PDB entry 8EOE | electron microscopy, 3.20 A resolution | chains C and T of the 9 polymer chains in the assembly

Chain C:
Molecule: DNA-directed RNA polymerase subunit beta
Organism: Mycobacterium tuberculosis H37Rv
Notes: EC 2.7.7.6
Reference sequence: P9WGY9 (RPOB_MYCTU); residue numbers follow UniProt; this construct covers 1-1178
Chain sequence (1178 residues; numbered 1 to 1178; the number before each row is that of its first residue):
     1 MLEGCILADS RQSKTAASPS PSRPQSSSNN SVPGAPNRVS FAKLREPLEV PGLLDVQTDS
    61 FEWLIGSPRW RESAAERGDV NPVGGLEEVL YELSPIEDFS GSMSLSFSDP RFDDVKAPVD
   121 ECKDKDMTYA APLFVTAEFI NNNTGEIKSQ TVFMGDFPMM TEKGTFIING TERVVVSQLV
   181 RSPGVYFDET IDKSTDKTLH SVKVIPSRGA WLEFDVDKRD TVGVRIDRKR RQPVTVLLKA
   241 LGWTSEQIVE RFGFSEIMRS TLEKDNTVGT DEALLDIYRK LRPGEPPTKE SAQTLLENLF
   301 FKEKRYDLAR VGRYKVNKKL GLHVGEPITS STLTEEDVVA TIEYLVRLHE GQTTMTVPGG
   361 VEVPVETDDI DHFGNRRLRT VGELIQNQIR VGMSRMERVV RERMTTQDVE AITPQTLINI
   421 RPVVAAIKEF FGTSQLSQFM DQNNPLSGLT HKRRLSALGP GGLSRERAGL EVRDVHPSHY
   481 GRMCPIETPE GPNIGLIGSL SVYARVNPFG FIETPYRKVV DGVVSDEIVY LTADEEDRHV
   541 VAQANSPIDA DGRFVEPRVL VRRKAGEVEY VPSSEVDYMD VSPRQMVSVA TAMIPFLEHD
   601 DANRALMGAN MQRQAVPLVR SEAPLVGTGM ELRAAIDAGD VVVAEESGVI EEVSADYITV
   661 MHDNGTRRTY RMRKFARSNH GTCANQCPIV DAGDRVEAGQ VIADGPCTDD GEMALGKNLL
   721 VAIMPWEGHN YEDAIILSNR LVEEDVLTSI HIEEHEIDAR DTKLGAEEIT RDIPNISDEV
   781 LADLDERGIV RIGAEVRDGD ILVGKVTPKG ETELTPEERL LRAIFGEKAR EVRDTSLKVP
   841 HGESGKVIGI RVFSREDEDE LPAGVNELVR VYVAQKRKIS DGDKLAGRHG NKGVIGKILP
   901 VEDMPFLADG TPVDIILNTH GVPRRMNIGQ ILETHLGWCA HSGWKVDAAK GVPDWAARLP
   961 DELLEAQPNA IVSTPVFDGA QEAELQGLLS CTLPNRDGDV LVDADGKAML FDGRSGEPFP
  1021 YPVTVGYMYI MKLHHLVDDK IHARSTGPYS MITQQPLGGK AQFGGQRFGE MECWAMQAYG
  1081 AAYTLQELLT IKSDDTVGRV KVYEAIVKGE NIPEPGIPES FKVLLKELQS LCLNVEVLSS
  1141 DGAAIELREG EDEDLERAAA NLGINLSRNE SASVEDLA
Not modelled in the structure: 1-29, 812-828, 1152-1178
Curated features (UniProtKB/Swiss-Prot):
  - natural variant: Val423 (V423A: In strain: vr1), Leu436 (L436P: In strain: vr2), Ser437 (S437T: In strain: vr3), Gln438 to Asp441 (sequence variant, change not given here; In strain: RJ49), Gln438 (Q438L: In strain: vr4), Phe439 (F439V: In strain: RJ37), Met440 to Asn443 (deletion: In strain: RJ55), Asp441 (D441V: In strain: vr3), Leu449 to Lys452 (sequence variant, change not given here; In strain: RJ48), His451 (H451D: In strain: vr5; H451L: In strain: SP28; H451N: In strain: vr6; H451P: In strain: vr8; H451Q: In strain: vr1; H451R: In strain: vr7), Ser456 (S456L: In strain: vr11 and RJ37; S456Q: In strain: vr9; S456W: In strain: vr10), Leu458 (L458P: In strain: vr12 and SP22)
  - mutagenesis: Glu138 (E138R: Weakens interaction with TRCF and CarD), Ile147 (I147A: Weakens interaction with TRCF and CarD), Lys148 (K148A: Does not affect association with TRCF, but weakens interaction with CarD), Ser149 (S149A: Does not affect association with TRCF, but weakens interaction with CarD)

Chain T:
Molecule: 40-nt DNA strand
Sequence (40 nucleotides; numbered 1 to 40; the number before each row is that of its first residue):
     1 CGGCAGTCGC CGTCTACCTC TCCAAGAGCA GCATGCGCCC
Not modelled in the structure: 39-40

Chain C / chain T interface:
Pairs across the interface (15; chain C residue first):
  Arg173(C) with DT21(T), phosphate contact; DC22(T), salt bridge to the phosphate
  Lys218(C) with DG6(T), salt bridge to the phosphate
  Arg230(C) with DT7(T), salt bridge to the phosphate
  Arg421(C) with DG26(T), phosphate contact
  Thr433(C) with DC22(T), phosphate contact
  Phe439(C) with DT21(T), sugar contact
  Glu466(C) with DT13(T), base contact
  Gly1059(C) with DC18(T), phosphate contact
  Lys1060(C) with DC18(T), hydrogen bond to the phosphate
  Gln1066(C) with DC17(T), sugar contact
  Arg1067(C) with DA16(T), salt bridge to the phosphate; DC17(T), phosphate contact
  Gly1069(C) with DA16(T), phosphate contact
  Met1071(C) with DT15(T), sugar contact
Interface residues without a listed pair, chain C (17 interface residues in all): Asn169, Thr171, Asn419, Gly1065
Interface residues without a listed pair, chain T (13 interface residues in all): DC20, DC23, DA27

In short:
17 residues of chain C and 13 residues of chain T are in contact; the contacts include 1 hydrogen bond and 4
salt bridges. Among the polar pairs are Lys1060(C)-DC18(T), Arg173(C)-DC22(T) and Lys218(C)-DG6(T). Curated
annotation (UniProt) lists 4 mutagenesis sites on chain C.
Chain C is DNA-directed RNA polymerase subunit beta (Mycobacterium tuberculosis H37Rv) and chain T is a 40-nt
DNA strand; the structure, Mycobacterium tuberculosis transcription elongation complex with Bacillus subtilis
NusG (EC_LG), was determined by electron microscopy together with 8EHQ, 8EJ3, 8EOF, 8EOS, 8EOT and 8EXY from
the same study.
